Entry 6OCD (X-ray diffraction, 2.10 A resolution); this record covers chains A and B.

Chain A:
Name: Ricin A chain
From: Ricinus communis
Notes: EC 3.2.2.22; fragment: Toxin catalytic subunit, residues 40-297
UniProtKB: P02879 (RICI_RICCO); residues 5-262 here correspond to UniProt positions 40-297 (UniProt number = residue number + 35)
Amino-acid sequence (258 residues; row label = number of the first residue in the row):
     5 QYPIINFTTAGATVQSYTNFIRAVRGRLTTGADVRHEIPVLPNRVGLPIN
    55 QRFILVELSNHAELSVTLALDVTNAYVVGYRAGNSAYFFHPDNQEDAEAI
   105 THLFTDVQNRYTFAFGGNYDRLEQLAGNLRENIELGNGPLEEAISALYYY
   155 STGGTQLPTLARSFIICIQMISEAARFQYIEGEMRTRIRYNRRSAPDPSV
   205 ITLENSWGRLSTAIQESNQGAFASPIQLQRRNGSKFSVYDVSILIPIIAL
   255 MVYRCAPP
Unresolved in the structure: 262
Ion coordination: Zn2+ site 1: Glu41 (shared with 1 residue of chain C); Zn2+ site 2: His65, Glu102, His106 (together with imidazole)
Reported in the primary citation:
  - catalytic residues: Tyr80, Tyr123, Glu177, Arg180, Trp211 (citing earlier work)

Chain B:
Name: VHH antibody V6D4
From: Vicugna pacos
Notes: antibody fragment or engineered binder
Amino-acid sequence (123 residues; numbered 3 to 125; the number before each row is that of its first residue):
     3 QLVETGGGLVQSGGSLRLSCAASGFTLDNYNIGWFRQAPGKEYGGVSCIS
    53 SSDGSTYYADSVKGRFTISRDNAKNTVYLQMNNLKPEDTDVYYCAATKYG
   103 SSCPIRPYDYWGQGTQVTVSSAH
Unresolved in the structure: 9-11, 54, 121-125
Disulfides: Cys22-Cys96, Cys50-Cys105

Interface between chain A and chain B:
Pairs across the interface (36; chain A residue first):
  Asn78(A) - Arg108(B)
  Tyr80(A) - Arg108(B)
  Tyr80(A) - Pro109(B)
  His94(A) - Pro41(B)
  His94(A) - Gly42(B)  hydrogen bond (side chain-backbone)
  His94(A) - Glu44(B)
  His94(A) - Tyr45(B)
  Pro95(A) - Tyr45(B)
  Asp96(A) - Tyr45(B)
  Asp96(A) - Gly46(B)  hydrogen bond (backbone-backbone)
  Asp96(A) - Ile107(B)
  Asp96(A) - Arg108(B)  salt bridge
  Asn97(A) - Tyr45(B)
  Asn97(A) - Gly46(B)
  Gln98(A) - Tyr45(B)
  Gln98(A) - Tyr59(B)  hydrogen bond
  Ala101(A) - Tyr45(B)
  Asn122(A) - Arg108(B)
  Asp124(A) - Trp113(B)
  Arg125(A) - Gln39(B)
  Gln128(A) - Gln39(B)  hydrogen bond
  Asn209(A) - Trp113(B)
  Trp211(A) - Pro109(B)  hydrophobic
  Gly212(A) - Tyr110(B)
  Gly212(A) - Asp111(B)
  Arg213(A) - Asp111(B)  hydrogen bond (side chain-backbone)
  Arg213(A) - Tyr112(B)
  Thr216(A) - Tyr101(B)
  Thr216(A) - Asp111(B)  hydrogen bond
  Glu220(A) - Lys100(B)  salt bridge
  Glu220(A) - Tyr101(B)  hydrogen bond
  Val256(A) - Pro109(B)  hydrophobic
  Arg258(A) - Tyr101(B)
  Arg258(A) - Pro109(B)  hydrogen bond (side chain-backbone)
  Arg258(A) - Tyr110(B)
  Arg258(A) - Asp111(B)  salt bridge
Other interface residues (no listed pair), chain A (23 interface residues in all): Arg48, Ala118, Cys259
Other interface residues (no listed pair), chain B (19 interface residues in all): Ala40, Thr99, Pro106
Interface features reported in the paper:
  - pairs named by the authors: Tyr80(A)-Arg108(B), Pro109(B)-Tyr80(A)
  - epitope / paratope residues, chain A: Tyr80(A), Gln98(A), Ala101(A)
  - epitope / paratope residues, chain B: Tyr45(B), Gly46(B), Ile107(B), Arg108(B), Pro109(B)

Overview:
23 residues of chain A face 19 of chain B across their interface; the contacts include 8 hydrogen bonds and 3
salt bridges. Among the polar pairs are Asp96(A)-Arg108(B), Glu220(A)-Lys100(B) and Arg258(A)-Asp111(B). The
authors report contacts between Tyr80(A) and Arg108(B) and Pro109(B) and Tyr80(A). The paper reports catalytic
residues Tyr80(A), Tyr123(A) and Glu177(A) among others; epitope/paratope residues Tyr80(A), Gln98(A) and
Tyr45(B) among others.
Here chain A is Ricin A chain (Ricinus communis) and chain B is VHH antibody V6D4 (Vicugna pacos). Entry 6OCD
(Ricin A chain bound to VHH antibody V6D4) was determined by X-ray diffraction together with 6OBC, 6OBE, 6OBG,
6OBM and 6OCA from the same study.
